PDB entry 1S8I | X-ray diffraction, 1.61 A resolution | chain A

== Chain A ==
Protein: Phospholipase A2 homolog
Organism: Agkistrodon contortrix laticinctus
Notes: EC 3.1.1.4
UniProt: P49121 (PA2M_AGKCL); residues 1-121 here correspond to UniProt positions 17-137 (UniProt number = residue number + 16)
Amino-acid sequence (121 residues; row label = number of the first residue in the row; note: 12 numbers in that range are skipped by the numbering (no residue carries them; nothing is unmodelled there)):
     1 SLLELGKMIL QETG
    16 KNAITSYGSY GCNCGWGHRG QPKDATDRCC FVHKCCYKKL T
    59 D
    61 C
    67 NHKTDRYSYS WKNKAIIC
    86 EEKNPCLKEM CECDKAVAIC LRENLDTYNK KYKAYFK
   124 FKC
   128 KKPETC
Disulfides: Cys27-Cys126, Cys29-Cys45, Cys44-Cys105, Cys50-Cys133, Cys51-Cys98, Cys61-Cys91, Cys84-Cys96

== In short ==
Chain A is Phospholipase A2 homolog (Agkistrodon contortrix laticinctus); the structure, Crystal structure of
Lys49-Phospholipase A2 from Agkistrodon contortrix laticinctus, second fatty acid free form, was determined by
X-ray diffraction (same publication as 1S8G and 1S8H).
